Entry 9IIG (electron microscopy, 2.60 A resolution); this record covers chains O and P of the 24 polymer chains in the assembly.

[Chain O (and P)]
Name: Bacterioferritin
From: Shewanella oneidensis MR-1
Notes: EC 1.16.3.1; chain P of this document is another copy of the same molecule, construct and numbering; everything in this record applies to it too
UniProt: Q8EHV1 (Q8EHV1_SHEON); numbering as in UniProt (aligned over 1-157)
Amino-acid sequence (157 residues; each row starts with the number of its first residue):
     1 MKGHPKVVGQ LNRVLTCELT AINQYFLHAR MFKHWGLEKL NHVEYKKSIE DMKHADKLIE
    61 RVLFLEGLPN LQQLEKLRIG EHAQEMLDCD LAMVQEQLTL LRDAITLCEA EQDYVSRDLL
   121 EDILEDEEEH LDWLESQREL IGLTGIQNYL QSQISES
What the authors report for this chain:
  - binding site for heme: Met-52
  - catalytic residues: His-54, Glu-127 (proposed by the authors, not directly observed)

[How chain O and chain P interact]
Residue-residue contacts - 35 pairs, chain O then chain P:
  Asn-23(O) / Leu-71(P)  hydrogen bond (side chain-backbone)
  Phe-26(O) / Asp-56(P)
  Phe-26(O) / Ile-59(P)  hydrophobic
  Leu-27(O) / Pro-69(P)  hydrophobic
  Leu-27(O) / Leu-71(P)  hydrophobic
  Arg-30(O) / Asp-56(P)  salt bridge
  Arg-30(O) / Ile-59(P)
  Arg-30(O) / Glu-60(P)  salt bridge
  Arg-30(O) / Leu-63(P)
  Met-31(O) / Leu-63(P)
  Lys-33(O) / Glu-60(P)  salt bridge
  His-34(O) / Leu-63(P)  hydrogen bond (side chain-backbone)
  His-34(O) / Phe-64(P)
  Asp-56(O) / Phe-26(P)
  Asp-56(O) / Arg-30(P)  salt bridge
  Ile-59(O) / Phe-26(P)  hydrophobic
  Ile-59(O) / Arg-30(P)
  Glu-60(O) / Arg-30(P)  salt bridge
  Glu-60(O) / Lys-33(P)  salt bridge
  Leu-63(O) / Arg-30(P)
  Leu-63(O) / Met-31(P)
  Leu-63(O) / His-34(P)  hydrogen bond (backbone-side chain)
  Phe-64(O) / His-34(P)
  Pro-69(O) / Leu-27(P)  hydrophobic
  Leu-71(O) / Asn-23(P)  hydrogen bond (backbone-side chain)
  Leu-71(O) / Leu-27(P)  hydrophobic
  Leu-71(O) / Leu-77(P)
  Gln-72(O) / Glu-75(P)  hydrogen bond (side chain-backbone)
  Gln-72(O) / Lys-76(P)
  Gln-72(O) / Leu-77(P)  hydrogen bond (side chain-backbone)
  Leu-74(O) / Leu-74(P)  hydrophobic
  Glu-75(O) / Gln-72(P)  hydrogen bond (backbone-side chain)
  Lys-76(O) / Gln-72(P)
  Leu-77(O) / Leu-71(P)
  Leu-77(O) / Gln-72(P)  hydrogen bond (backbone-side chain)

[In short]
The chain O/chain P interface involves 19 residues from each chain; the contacts include 8 hydrogen bonds and
6 salt bridges. Polar pairs include Arg-30(O)/Asp-56(P), Arg-30(O)/Glu-60(P) and Lys-33(O)/Glu-60(P). From the
paper: catalytic residues His-54(O) and Glu-127(O); a binding site for heme at Met-52(O).
Chain O and chain P are both Bacterioferritin (Shewanella oneidensis MR-1); the structure, Cryo-EM structure
of hetero-bacterioferritin SoBfr12 from Shewanella oneidensis, was determined by electron microscopy.
